8ACW - chains C and F of the 6 polymer chains in the assembly; structure by X-ray diffraction, 3.40 A resolution.

== Chain C ==
Molecule: Na(+)-translocating NADH-quinone reductase subunit C
From: Vibrio cholerae
Notes: EC 7.2.1.1
UniProtKB: A0A085R7S2 (A0A085R7S2_VIBCL); residue numbers follow UniProt; this construct covers 1-257
Amino-acid sequence (257 residues; row label = number of the first residue in the row):
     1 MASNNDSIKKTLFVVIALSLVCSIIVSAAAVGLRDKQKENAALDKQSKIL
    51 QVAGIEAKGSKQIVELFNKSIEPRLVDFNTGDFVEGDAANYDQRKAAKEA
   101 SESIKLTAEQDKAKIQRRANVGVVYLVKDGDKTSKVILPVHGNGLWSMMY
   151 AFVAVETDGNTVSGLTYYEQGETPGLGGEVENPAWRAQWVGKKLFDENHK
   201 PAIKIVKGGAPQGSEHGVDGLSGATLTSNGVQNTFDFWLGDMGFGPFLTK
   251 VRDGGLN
Not modelled in the structure: 1-6, 255-257
Glycans and other covalent adducts: flavin mononucleotide (FMN) linked to Thr-225
Ligand contacts: FMN (flavin mononucleotide): Leu-145, Trp-146, Glu-172, Thr-173, Leu-176, Gly-177, Lys-207, Gly-223, Ala-224, Leu-226, Thr-227

== Chain F ==
Molecule: Na(+)-translocating NADH-quinone reductase subunit F
From: Vibrio cholerae
Notes: EC 7.2.1.1
UniProtKB: A0A085ST13 (A0A085ST13_VIBCL); numbering as in UniProt (aligned over 1-408)
Amino-acid sequence (408 residues; each row starts with the number of its first residue):
     1 MSTIIFGVVMFTLIILALVLVILFAKSKLVPTGDITISINGDPEKAIVTQ
    51 PGGKLLTALAGAGVFVSSACGGGGSCGQCRVKIKSGGGDILPTELDHISK
   101 GEAREGERLACQVAVKADMDLELPEEIFGVKKWECTVISNDNKATFIKEL
   151 KLAIPDGESVPFRAGGYIQIEAPAHHVKYADFDVPEKYRGDWDKFNLFRY
   201 ESKVDEPIIRAYSMANYPEEFGIIMLNVRIATPPPNNPNVPPGQMSSYIW
   251 SLKAGDKCTISGPFGEFFAKDTDAEMVFIGGGAGMAPMRSHIFDQLKRLK
   301 SKRKMSYWYGARSKREMFYVEDFDGLAAENDNFVWHCALSDPQPEDNWTG
   351 YTGFIHNVLYENYLKDHEAPEDCEYYMCGPPMMNAAVINMLKNLGVEEEN
   401 ILLDDFGG
Not modelled in the structure: 408
Bound ions: 2Fe-2S cluster Fe: Cys-70, Cys-76, Cys-79, Cys-111
Ligand contacts:
  - FAD (flavin-adenine dinucleotide): Gln-78, Tyr-167, Arg-210, Ala-211, Tyr-212, Ser-213, Asn-227, Val-228, Arg-229, Ala-231, Thr-232, Pro-233, Pro-234, Val-240, Pro-241, Pro-242, Gly-243, Gln-244, Met-245, Ser-246, Ala-283, Asp-404, Phe-406
  - 2Fe-2S cluster (FES): Leu-56, Ser-68, Ala-69, Cys-70, Gly-71, Gly-74, Ser-75, Cys-76, Gly-77, Cys-79, Leu-109, Cys-111
What the authors report for this chain:
  - mutagenesis - C70A: abolished binding to 2Fe-2S cluster

== Chain C / chain F interface ==
Pairs across the interface (16):
  Ile-8(C) with Lys-26(F)
  Thr-11(C) with Leu-23(F)
  Leu-12(C) with Leu-23(F), hydrophobic
  Ile-16(C) with Leu-16(F), hydrophobic
  Ser-19(C) with Phe-11(F); Thr-12(F); Ile-15(F)
  Leu-20(C) with Val-8(F), hydrophobic; Thr-12(F)
  Ser-23(C) with Gly-7(F); Val-8(F); Phe-11(F)
  Ile-24(C) with Val-8(F), hydrophobic
  Ser-27(C) with Ile-4(F)
  Val-31(C) with Thr-3(F); Ile-4(F), hydrophobic
Other interface residues (no listed pair), chain C (12 interface residues in all): Val-15, Ala-28
Other interface residues (no listed pair), chain F (12 interface residues in all): Ser-2, Val-19

== In short ==
The chain C/chain F interface involves 12 residues from each chain. Ligands of chain F: flavin-adenine
dinucleotide and 2Fe-2S cluster. Covalently linked flavin mononucleotide: at Thr-225(C). Cys-70(F), Cys-76(F),
Cys-79(F) and Cys-111(F) coordinate a 2Fe-2S cluster Fe ion. From the paper: C70A of chain F abolishes binding
to 2Fe-2S cluster.
Here chain C is Na(+)-translocating NADH-quinone reductase subunit C and chain F is Na(+)-translocating
NADH-quinone reductase subunit F, both from Vibrio cholerae. Entry 8ACW (X-ray structure of Na+-NQR from
Vibrio cholerae at 3.4 A resolution) was determined by X-ray diffraction, deposited together with 8A1T, 8A1U,
8A1V, 8A1W, 8A1X, 8A1Y and 8ACY.
